Entry 4IY6 (X-ray diffraction, 1.72 A resolution); this record covers chain A.

# Chain A
Molecule: Glutamate receptor 2
From: Rattus norvegicus
Notes: fragment: Ligand binding domain
UniProtKB: P19491 (GRIA2_RAT); the construct has insertions or renumbered stretches relative to UniProt, so the offset changes along the chain: 3-117 = UniProt 413-527; 120-263 = UniProt 653-796
Chain sequence (263 residues; numbered 1 to 263; the number before each row is that of its first residue):
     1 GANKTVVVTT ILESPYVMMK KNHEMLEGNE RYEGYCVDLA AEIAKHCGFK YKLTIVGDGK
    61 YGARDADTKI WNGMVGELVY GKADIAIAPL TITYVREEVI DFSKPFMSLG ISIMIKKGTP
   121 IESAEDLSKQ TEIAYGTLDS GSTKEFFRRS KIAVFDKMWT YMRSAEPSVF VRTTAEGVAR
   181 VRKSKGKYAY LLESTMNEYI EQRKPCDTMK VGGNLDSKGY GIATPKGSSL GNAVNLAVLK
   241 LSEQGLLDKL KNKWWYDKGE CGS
Sequence notes: expression tag (1-2); engineered mutation Tyr94 (Leu504 in P19491), Ser242 (Asn775 in P19491); linker (118-119)
UniProt features mapped onto this chain:
  - binding site (L-glutamate): Pro89, Thr91, Arg96, Ser142, Thr143, Glu193
  - site: Arg64 (Interaction with the cone snail toxin Con-ikot-ikot), Ile121 (Crucial to convey clamshell closure to channel opening), Arg148 (Interaction with the cone snail toxin Con-ikot-ikot), Lys240 (Interaction with the cone snail toxin Con-ikot-ikot)
  - glycosylation: Asn3 (N-linked (GlcNAc...) asparagine)
  - modified residue (Phosphoserine): Ser150, Ser184
Disulfides: Cys206-Cys261
Ligand contacts:
  - glutamic acid (GLU): Tyr61, Pro89, Leu90, Thr91, Arg96, Leu138, Gly141, Ser142, Thr143, Leu192, Glu193, Met196, Tyr220
  - MQR ([(3R)-3-methylpiperidin-1-yl](quinoxalin-6-yl)methanone): Pro105, Phe106, Met107, Ser108, Ser217, Lys218, Gly219, Ser242, Leu247
  - MQS ([(3S)-3-methylpiperidin-1-yl](quinoxalin-6-yl)methanone), molecule 1: Lys116, Lys117, Gly118, Thr119, Pro120, Glu132, Ile133, Lys185, Gly186, Lys187
  - MQS, molecule 2: Ser128, Lys129, Gln130, Thr131, Ile133, Ala134, Tyr135, Lys157, Tyr161

# Summary
Ligands of chain A: compound MQR, compound MQS and glutamic acid. From UniProt: 6 L-glutamate-binding
residues.
Chain A is Glutamate receptor 2 (Rattus norvegicus); the structure, Crystal structure of the GLUA2
ligand-binding domain (S1S2J-L483Y-N754S) in complex with glutamate and ME-CX516 at 1.72 ..., was determined
by X-ray diffraction together with 4IY5 from the same study.
